8SPS - chains J and L of the 14 polymer chains in the assembly; structure by electron microscopy, 3.00 A resolution.

[Chain J]
Molecule: 168-nt DNA strand
Sequence (168 nucleotides; each row starts with the number of its first residue):
     1 GCGTGCTGATTCCCTCCATTCGCTCTGCATAACTATCACTTTCTGGAACT
    51 CCATGGTCTCCTAGGTCGCCAGGCCTTTGCTTTGCAGCTTAGAACAGACT
   101 CTCTATGCTCCCTCCACCCTCTGTTTCTCCAGGTCCCACATGGGGAGGCG
   151 CTCCTTCTCCCTGCTGAT
Unresolved in the structure: 1, 149-168

[Chain L]
Protein: Maltodextrin-binding protein, POU domain, class 5, transcription factor 1
Organism: Homo sapiens
Reference sequence: chimeric construct of A0A376KDN7, Q01860: residues -248 to 113 from A0A376KDN7 (A0A376KDN7_ECOLX) positions 26-387 (UniProt number = residue number + 274); residues 138-290 from Q01860 positions 138-290 (same numbers)
Amino-acid sequence (550 residues; row label = number of the first residue in the row; numbers below 1 keep their minus sign (Met-251 is residue -251)):
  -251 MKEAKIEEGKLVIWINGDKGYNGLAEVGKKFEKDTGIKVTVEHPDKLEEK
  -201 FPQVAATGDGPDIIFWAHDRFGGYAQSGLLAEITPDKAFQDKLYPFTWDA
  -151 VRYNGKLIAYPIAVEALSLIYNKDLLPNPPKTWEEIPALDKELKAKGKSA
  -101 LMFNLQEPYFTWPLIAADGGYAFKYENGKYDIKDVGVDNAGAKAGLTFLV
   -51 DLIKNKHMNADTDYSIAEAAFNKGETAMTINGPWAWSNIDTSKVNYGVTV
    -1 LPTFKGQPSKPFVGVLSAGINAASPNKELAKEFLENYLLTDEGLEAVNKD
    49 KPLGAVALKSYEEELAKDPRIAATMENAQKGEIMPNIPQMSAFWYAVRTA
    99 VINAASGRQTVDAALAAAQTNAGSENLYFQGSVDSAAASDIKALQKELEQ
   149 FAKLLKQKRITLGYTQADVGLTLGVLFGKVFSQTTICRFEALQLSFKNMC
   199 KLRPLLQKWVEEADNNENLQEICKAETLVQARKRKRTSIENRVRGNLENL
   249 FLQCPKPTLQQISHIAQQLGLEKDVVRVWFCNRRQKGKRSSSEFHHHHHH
Unresolved in the structure: -251 to 139, 215-298
Sequence notes: initiating methionine (-251); expression tag (-250 to -249, 291-298); linker (114-137)
Swiss-Prot annotation at these positions:
  - DNA-binding region: Arg230 to Ser289 (Homeobox)
  - region (DNA-binding): Ser180 to Arg186, Ser193 to Asn196
  - binding site (DNA): Arg157, Gln164
  - modified residue: Thr235 (Phosphothreonine), Ser236 (Phosphoserine), Ser289 (Phosphoserine), Ser290 (Phosphoserine)

[How chain J and chain L interact]
Contacting residue pairs - 11 pairs, chain J then chain L:
  DC25(J) with Gln191(L), phosphate contact; Ser193(L), hydrogen bond to the phosphate
  DT26(J) with Arg186(L), base contact; Leu192(L), phosphate contact; Ser193(L), hydrogen bond to the phosphate; Asn196(L), hydrogen bond to the phosphate; Lys199(L), salt bridge to the phosphate
  DG27(J) with Arg186(L), hydrogen bond to the base
  DC28(J) with Thr182(L), base contact; Arg186(L), base contact
  DA29(J) with Thr182(L), hydrogen bond to the base
Also at the interface, not in a pair above, chain L (10 interface residues in all): Ser180, Thr183, Phe194

[Summary]
Chain J and chain L form an interface of 5 and 10 residues respectively; the contacts include 5 hydrogen bonds
and 1 salt bridge. Polar pairs include DG27(J)-Arg186(L), DA29(J)-Thr182(L) and DC25(J)-Ser193(L). From
UniProt: a DNA-binding region and DNA-binding residues Arg157(L) and Gln164(L) on chain L.
Chain J is a 168-nt DNA strand and chain L is Maltodextrin-binding protein, POU domain, class 5, transcription
factor 1 (Homo sapiens); the structure, High resolution structure of ESRRB nucleosome bound OCT4 at site a and
site b, was determined by electron microscopy together with 7U0G, 7U0I, 7U0J, 8DK5 and 8SPU from the same
study.
